PDB entry 6CND | electron microscopy, 4.80 A resolution (low resolution: residue-level contacts below are approximate; hydrogen-bond / salt-bridge calls are withheld) | chains M and N of the 21 polymer chains in the assembly

[Chain M]
Protein: DNA-directed RNA polymerase III subunit RPC5
From: Saccharomyces cerevisiae (strain ATCC 204508 / S288c)
UniProtKB: P36121 (RPC5_YEAST); residues 1-282 here = UniProt positions 1-282
Amino-acid sequence (282 residues; each row starts with the number of its first residue):
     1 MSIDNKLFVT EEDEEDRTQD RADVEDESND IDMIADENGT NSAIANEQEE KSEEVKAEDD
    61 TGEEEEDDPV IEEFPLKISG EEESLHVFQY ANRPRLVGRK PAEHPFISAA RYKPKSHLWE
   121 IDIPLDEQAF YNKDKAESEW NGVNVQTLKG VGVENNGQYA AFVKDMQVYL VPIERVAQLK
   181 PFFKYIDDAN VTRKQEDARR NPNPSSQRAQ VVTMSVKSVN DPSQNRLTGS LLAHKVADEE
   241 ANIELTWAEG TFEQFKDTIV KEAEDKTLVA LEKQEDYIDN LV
Unresolved in the structure: 1-70, 197-224, 263-282
Swiss-Prot annotation at these positions:
  - modified residue: Thr-61 (Phosphothreonine)

[Chain N]
Protein: DNA-directed RNA polymerase III subunit RPC4
From: Saccharomyces cerevisiae (strain ATCC 204508 / S288c)
UniProtKB: P25441 (RPC4_YEAST); numbering as in UniProt (aligned over 1-422)
Amino-acid sequence (422 residues; numbered 1 to 422; the number before each row is that of its first residue):
     1 MSSNKGNGRL PSLKDSSSNG GGSAKPSLKF KPKAVARKSK EEREAAASKV KLEEESKRGN
    61 DKKHFNNKNK RVTGAGGQQR RMAKYLNNTH VISSGPLAAG NFVSEKGDLR RGFIKSEGSG
   121 SSLVQKGLET IDNGAESSEN EAEDDDNEGV ASKSKKKFNM GKEFEARNLI EDEDDGESEK
   181 SSDVDMDDEE WRSKRIEQLF PVRPVRVRHE DVETVKREIQ EALSEKPTRE PTPSVKTEPV
   241 GTGLQSYLEE RERQVNEKLA DLGLEKEFQS VDGKEAAAEL ELLNADHQHI LRKLKKMNNK
   301 PERFMVFQLP TRLPAFERPA VKEEKEDMET QASDPSKKKK NIKKKDTKDA LSTRELAGKV
   361 GSIRVHKSGK LSVKIGNVVM DIGKGAETTF LQDVIALSIA DDASSAELLG RVDGKIVVTP
   421 QI
Unresolved in the structure: 1-273, 321-359
Swiss-Prot annotation at these positions:
  - motif: Lys-25 to Lys-29 (Nuclear localization signal)
  - modified residue: Ser-137 (Phosphoserine), Ser-138 (Phosphoserine), Ser-178 (Phosphoserine), Ser-182 (Phosphoserine), Ser-224 (Phosphoserine), Thr-228 (Phosphothreonine), Thr-232 (Phosphothreonine)

[How chain M and chain N interact]
Pairs across the interface - 95 pairs, chain M then chain N:
  Ile-71(M) / Arg-364(N)
  Ile-71(M) / Val-365(N)
  Ile-71(M) / His-366(N)
  Ile-71(M) / Lys-367(N)
  Ile-71(M) / Ser-372(N)
  Glu-72(M) / Arg-364(N)
  Glu-72(M) / Ser-372(N)
  Glu-73(M) / Ser-362(N)
  Glu-73(M) / Ile-363(N)
  Phe-74(M) / Ser-362(N)
  Phe-74(M) / Ile-363(N)
  Phe-74(M) / Arg-364(N)
  Pro-75(M) / Ser-362(N)
  Leu-76(M) / Val-360(N)
  Leu-76(M) / Gly-361(N)
  Leu-76(M) / Ser-362(N)
  Leu-76(M) / Ile-363(N)
  Lys-77(M) / Val-360(N)
  Ile-78(M) / Val-360(N)
  Glu-83(M) / Ile-399(N)
  Glu-83(M) / Ala-400(N)
  Ser-84(M) / Ser-398(N)
  Leu-85(M) / Leu-397(N)
  Leu-85(M) / Ser-398(N)
  Leu-85(M) / Leu-409(N)
  His-86(M) / Ala-396(N)
  His-86(M) / Leu-397(N)
  Val-87(M) / Val-394(N)
  Val-87(M) / Ile-395(N)
  Val-87(M) / Ala-396(N)
  Val-87(M) / Val-412(N)
  Phe-88(M) / Val-394(N)
  Phe-88(M) / Ile-395(N)
  Gln-89(M) / Thr-389(N)
  Gln-89(M) / Gln-392(N)
  Gln-89(M) / Asp-393(N)
  Gln-89(M) / Val-394(N)
  Tyr-90(M) / Gln-392(N)
  Tyr-90(M) / Asp-393(N)
  Ala-91(M) / Gln-392(N)
  Arg-93(M) / Asp-393(N)
  Pro-94(M) / Leu-391(N)
  Pro-94(M) / Asp-393(N)
  Arg-95(M) / Phe-390(N)
  Arg-95(M) / Leu-391(N)
  Arg-95(M) / Asp-393(N)
  Arg-95(M) / Asp-413(N)
  His-104(M) / Leu-408(N)
  Asn-156(M) / Thr-311(N)
  Gly-157(M) / Phe-307(N)
  Gly-157(M) / Gln-308(N)
  Gly-157(M) / Leu-309(N)
  Gly-157(M) / Thr-311(N)
  Gln-158(M) / Phe-307(N)
  Gln-158(M) / Gln-308(N)
  Tyr-159(M) / Val-306(N)
  Tyr-159(M) / Phe-307(N)
  Ala-160(M) / Met-305(N)
  Ala-160(M) / Val-306(N)
  Ala-161(M) / Phe-304(N)
  Ala-161(M) / Met-305(N)
  Val-163(M) / Met-297(N)
  Val-163(M) / Asn-299(N)
  Val-163(M) / Lys-300(N)
  Lys-164(M) / Lys-300(N)
  Asp-165(M) / Asn-298(N)
  Asp-165(M) / Lys-300(N)
  Met-166(M) / Asn-298(N)
  Gln-178(M) / Gln-392(N)
  Ile-243(M) / Asp-402(N)
  Glu-244(M) / Ala-403(N)
  Glu-244(M) / Ser-404(N)
  Leu-245(M) / Asp-402(N)
  Leu-245(M) / Ala-403(N)
  Leu-245(M) / Ser-404(N)
  Leu-245(M) / Ser-405(N)
  Thr-246(M) / Ser-404(N)
  Thr-246(M) / Ser-405(N)
  Thr-246(M) / Ala-406(N)
  Trp-247(M) / Leu-397(N)
  Trp-247(M) / Ser-405(N)
  Trp-247(M) / Ala-406(N)
  Trp-247(M) / Leu-408(N)
  Ala-248(M) / Ser-405(N)
  Ala-248(M) / Ala-406(N)
  Ala-248(M) / Glu-407(N)
  Ala-248(M) / Leu-408(N)
  Glu-249(M) / Leu-408(N)
  Gly-250(M) / Glu-407(N)
  Gly-250(M) / Leu-408(N)
  Thr-251(M) / Glu-302(N)
  Phe-252(M) / Glu-407(N)
  Gln-254(M) / Glu-302(N)
  Gln-254(M) / Leu-409(N)
  Phe-255(M) / Lys-300(N)
Other interface residues (no listed pair), chain M (47 interface residues in all): Tyr-112, Trp-119, Ile-173
Other interface residues (no listed pair), chain N (44 interface residues in all): Asp-401

[Overview]
47 residues of chain M face 44 of chain N across their interface.
Chain M is DNA-directed RNA polymerase III subunit RPC5 and chain N is DNA-directed RNA polymerase III subunit
RPC4, both from Saccharomyces cerevisiae (strain ATCC 204508 / S288c); the structure, Yeast RNA polymerase III
natural open complex (nOC), was determined by electron microscopy (same publication as 6CNB, 6CNC and 6CNF).
